Entry 9BZ8 (electron microscopy, 3.00 A resolution); this record covers chains A and B of the 7 polymer chains in the assembly.

Chain A (and B):
Protein: Pannexin
Source organism: Xenopus tropicalis
Notes: chain B of this document is another copy of the same molecule, construct and numbering; everything in this record applies to it too
Reference sequence: A0A803JW22 (A0A803JW22_XENTR); residue numbers follow UniProt; this construct covers 2-376
Sequence (375 residues; numbered 2 to 376; the number before each row is that of its first residue):
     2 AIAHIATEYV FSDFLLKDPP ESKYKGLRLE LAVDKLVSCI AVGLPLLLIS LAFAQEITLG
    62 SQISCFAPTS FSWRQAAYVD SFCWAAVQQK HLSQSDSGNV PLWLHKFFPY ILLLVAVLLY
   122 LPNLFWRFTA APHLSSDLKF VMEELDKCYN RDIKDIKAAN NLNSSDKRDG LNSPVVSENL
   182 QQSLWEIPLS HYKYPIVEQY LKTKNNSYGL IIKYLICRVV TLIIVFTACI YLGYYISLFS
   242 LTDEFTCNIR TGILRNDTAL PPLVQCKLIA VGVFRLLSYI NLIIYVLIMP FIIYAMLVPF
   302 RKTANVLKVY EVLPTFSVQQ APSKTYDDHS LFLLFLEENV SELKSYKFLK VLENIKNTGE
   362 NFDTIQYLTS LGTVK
Not modelled in the structure: 92-100, 159-195, 319-325
Cystine bridges: C66-C267, C84-C248

Interface between chain A and chain B:
Contacting residue pairs (92; chain A residue first):
  E9(A) - H5(B)  salt bridge
  Y10(A) - A4(B)  hydrogen bond (side chain-backbone)
  Y10(A) - H5(B)
  Y10(A) - T8(B)
  F15(A) - T8(B)
  P21(A) - K18(B)
  E22(A) - K18(B)  salt bridge
  K26(A) - K24(B)
  K36(A) - L16(B)
  K36(A) - L17(B)  hydrogen bond (side chain-backbone)
  L37(A) - L17(B)  hydrophobic
  C40(A) - L17(B)  hydrophobic
  V43(A) - L16(B)  hydrophobic
  L47(A) - F15(B)  hydrophobic
  L48(A) - I6(B)  hydrophobic
  L48(A) - Y10(B)  hydrophobic
  L48(A) - V11(B)  hydrophobic
  S51(A) - I6(B)
  S51(A) - Y10(B)
  L52(A) - I3(B)  hydrophobic
  F54(A) - E57(B)
  A55(A) - I3(B)  hydrophobic
  E57(A) - A2(B)  hydrogen bond (side chain-backbone)
  E57(A) - I3(B)  hydrogen bond (side chain-backbone)
  S62(A) - L60(B)
  Q63(A) - Q56(B)  hydrogen bond (side chain-backbone)
  Q63(A) - E57(B)  hydrogen bond (side chain-backbone)
  Q63(A) - I58(B)
  Q63(A) - T59(B)
  Q63(A) - L60(B)
  I64(A) - L60(B)  hydrophobic
  S71(A) - T70(B)
  F72(A) - F67(B)  hydrophobic
  W74(A) - W74(B)  hydrophobic
  R75(A) - W74(B)
  R75(A) - A77(B)
  R75(A) - A78(B)
  R75(A) - D81(B)  salt bridge
  Q76(A) - F67(B)
  Q76(A) - A68(B)  hydrogen bond (side chain-backbone)
  Q76(A) - T70(B)  hydrogen bond
  Y79(A) - S65(B)
  Y79(A) - C66(B)
  Y79(A) - F67(B)  hydrophobic
  D81(A) - L60(B)
  S82(A) - S65(B)  hydrogen bond
  S82(A) - I270(B)
  F83(A) - E245(B)
  F83(A) - K268(B)
  W85(A) - I58(B)  hydrogen bond (side chain-backbone)
  W85(A) - L60(B)  hydrophobic
  A86(A) - K268(B)
  Q89(A) - G273(B)  hydrogen bond (side chain-backbone)
  Q89(A) - V274(B)
  Q89(A) - R276(B)
  Q90(A) - K268(B)
  K107(A) - I58(B)
  K107(A) - V274(B)
  F108(A) - I58(B)  hydrophobic
  F108(A) - V274(B)  hydrophobic
  F108(A) - L277(B)  hydrophobic
  Y111(A) - L52(B)  hydrogen bond (side chain-backbone)
  Y111(A) - A53(B)
  Y111(A) - I58(B)
  Y111(A) - V274(B)
  L114(A) - L52(B)  hydrophobic
  Y121(A) - L16(B)  hydrophobic
  R128(A) - P21(B)
  F129(A) - K36(B)
  F141(A) - K348(B)
  F141(A) - F349(B)  hydrophobic
  F141(A) - V352(B)  hydrophobic
  E144(A) - F349(B)
  E145(A) - F349(B)
  K148(A) - F349(B)
  I197(A) - I356(B)
  Q200(A) - I356(B)
  Q200(A) - E361(B)
  Q200(A) - Y368(B)  hydrogen bond
  Y201(A) - K348(B)  hydrogen bond
  Y201(A) - V352(B)  hydrophobic
  T204(A) - N355(B)
  T204(A) - I356(B)
  T204(A) - T359(B)
  T252(A) - E245(B)  hydrogen bond
  T252(A) - Q266(B)  hydrogen bond (backbone-side chain)
  G253(A) - Q266(B)
  I254(A) - T247(B)
  I254(A) - L264(B)
  I254(A) - Q266(B)
  L255(A) - Q266(B)
  L261(A) - F67(B)  hydrophobic
Interface residues without a listed pair, chain A (60 interface residues in all): G44, S73, A78, W104, N124, S137, D138
Interface residues without a listed pair, chain B (58 interface residues in all): A7, F12, A33, L37, G61, P69, L269, L278, F363

Summary:
The interface between chain A and chain B involves 60 residues on one side and 58 on the other; the contacts
include 16 hydrogen bonds and 3 salt bridges. Polar pairs include E9(A)-H5(B), E22(A)-K18(B) and
R75(A)-D81(B).
Chain A and chain B are both Pannexin (Xenopus tropicalis); the structure, Pannexin 1 containing C-terminal
activating domain, was determined by electron microscopy together with 9BZ7 from the same study.
